1Z25 - chain A; structure by X-ray diffraction, 2.70 A resolution.

== Chain A ==
Protein: Argonaute
Organism: Pyrococcus furiosus
Reference sequence: Q8U3D2 (Q8U3D2_PYRFU); residues 1-770 here = UniProt positions 1-770
Sequence (771 residues; each row starts with the number of its first residue; numbering starts at 0):
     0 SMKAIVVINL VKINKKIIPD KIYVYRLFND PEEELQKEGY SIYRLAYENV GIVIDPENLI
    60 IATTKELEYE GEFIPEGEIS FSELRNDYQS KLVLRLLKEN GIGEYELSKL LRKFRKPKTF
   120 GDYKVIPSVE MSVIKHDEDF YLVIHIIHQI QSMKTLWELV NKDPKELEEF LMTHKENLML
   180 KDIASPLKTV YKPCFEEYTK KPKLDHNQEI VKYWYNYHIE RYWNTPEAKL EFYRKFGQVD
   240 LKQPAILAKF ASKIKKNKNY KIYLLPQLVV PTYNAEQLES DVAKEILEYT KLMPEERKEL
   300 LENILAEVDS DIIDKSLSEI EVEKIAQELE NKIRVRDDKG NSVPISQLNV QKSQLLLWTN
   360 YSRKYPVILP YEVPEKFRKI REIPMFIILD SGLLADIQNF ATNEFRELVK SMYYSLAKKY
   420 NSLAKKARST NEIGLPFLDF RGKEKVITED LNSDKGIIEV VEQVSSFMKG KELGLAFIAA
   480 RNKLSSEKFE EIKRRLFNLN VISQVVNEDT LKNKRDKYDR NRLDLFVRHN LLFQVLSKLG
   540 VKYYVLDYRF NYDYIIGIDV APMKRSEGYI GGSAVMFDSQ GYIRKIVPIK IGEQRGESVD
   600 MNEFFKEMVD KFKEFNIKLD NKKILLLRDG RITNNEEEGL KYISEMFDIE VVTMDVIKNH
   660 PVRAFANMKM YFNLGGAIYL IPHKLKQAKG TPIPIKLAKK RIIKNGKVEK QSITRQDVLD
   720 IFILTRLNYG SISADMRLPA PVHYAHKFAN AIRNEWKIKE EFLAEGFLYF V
Unresolved in the structure: 27-38, 253-257, 278-281, 347-354, 414-442
Differences from the reference sequence: cloning artifact (0); engineered mutation Ile4 (Lys in Q8U3D2)
Ion coordination: Mn2+: Asp628, His745
From the paper describing this entry:
  - Mn2+ coordination: His745
  - catalytic residues: His745

== Summary ==
Asp628 and His745 form the Mn2+ site. The paper reports the catalytic residue His745; Mn2+ coordination by
His745.
Chain A is Argonaute (Pyrococcus furiosus); the structure, Structure of P.furiosus Argonaute with bound Mn2+,
was determined by X-ray diffraction (same publication as 1Z26).
